Entry 1NPO (X-ray diffraction, 3.00 A resolution); this record covers chains A and B of the 4 polymer chains in the assembly.

Chain A:
Name: Neurophysin II
Source organism: Bos taurus
UniProt: P01180 (NEU2_BOVIN); residues 1-95 here correspond to UniProt positions 32-126 (UniProt number = residue number + 31)
Chain sequence (95 residues; row label = number of the first residue in the row):
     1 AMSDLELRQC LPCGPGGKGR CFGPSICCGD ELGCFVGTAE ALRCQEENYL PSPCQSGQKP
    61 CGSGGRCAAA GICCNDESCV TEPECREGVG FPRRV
Disordered / not traced: 1-4, 86-95
Cystine bridges: C10-C54, C13-C27, C21-C44, C28-C34, C61-C73, C67-C85, C74-C79

Chain B:
Name: Oxytocin
Chain sequence (9 residues; numbered 1 to 9; the number before each row is that of its first residue):
     1 CYIQNCPLG
Cystine bridges: C1-C6

How chain A and chain B interact:
Residue-residue contacts - 24 pairs, chain A then chain B:
  L7(A) with I3(B), hydrophobic
  C10(A) with Y2(B), hydrophobic
  C21(A) with Y2(B)
  F22(A) with Y2(B)
  G23(A) with Y2(B), hydrogen bond (backbone-side chain)
  P24(A) with Y2(B)
  C44(A) with Y2(B), hydrogen bond (backbone-side chain)
  E47(A) with C1(B), hydrogen bond (side chain-backbone); Y2(B)
  N48(A) with C1(B); Y2(B); N5(B)
  L50(A) with C1(B), hydrogen bond (backbone-backbone)
  P51(A) with C1(B)
  S52(A) with C1(B), hydrogen bond (backbone-backbone)
  P53(A) with C1(B); I3(B), hydrophobic; C6(B), hydrophobic
  C54(A) with C1(B), hydrogen bond (backbone-backbone); Y2(B); I3(B), hydrogen bond (backbone-backbone)
  Q55(A) with I3(B); Q4(B)
  D76(A) with Q4(B), hydrogen bond
Interface residues without a listed pair, chain A (19 interface residues in all): L5, R8, N75

Overview:
19 residues of chain A and 6 residues of chain B are in contact, with 8 hydrogen bonds. Polar contacts include
G23(A)-Y2(B), C44(A)-Y2(B) and E47(A)-C1(B).
Here chain A is Neurophysin II (Bos taurus) and chain B is Oxytocin. Entry 1NPO (Bovine neurophysin II complex
with oxytocin) was determined by X-ray diffraction.
